PDB entry 8H00 | electron microscopy, 3.41 A resolution | chains F and G of the 9 polymer chains in the assembly

== Chain F ==
Protein: rabbit monoclonal antibody 1H1 Fab light chain
Organism: Oryctolagus cuniculus
Notes: antibody fragment or engineered binder
Amino-acid sequence (111 residues; numbered 1 to 111; the number before each row is that of its first residue):
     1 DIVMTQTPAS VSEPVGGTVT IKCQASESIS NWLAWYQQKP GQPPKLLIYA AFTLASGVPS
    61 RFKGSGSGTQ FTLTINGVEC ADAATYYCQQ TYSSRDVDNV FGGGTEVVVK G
Cystine bridges: Cys23-Cys88

== Chain G ==
Protein: rabbit monoclonal antibody 1H1 Fab heavy chain
Organism: Oryctolagus cuniculus
Notes: antibody fragment or engineered binder
Amino-acid sequence (122 residues; each row starts with the number of its first residue):
     1 QSLEESGGDL VKPGASLTLT CTASGFSFSS GYDMCWVRQA PGKGLEWIAC IGTGSSGNIY
    61 YASWAKGRFT ISKTSSTTVT LQMTSLTAAD TATYFCARDD ADYAGPDYFN LWGPGTLVTV
   121 SS
Cystine bridges: Cys21-Cys96, Cys35-Cys50

== Interface between chain F and chain G ==
Contacting residue pairs (42; chain F residue first):
  Leu33(F) - Tyr108(G)
  Ala34(F) - Tyr108(G)  hydrophobic
  Tyr36(F) - Tyr108(G)
  Tyr36(F) - Phe109(G)  hydrogen bond (side chain-backbone)
  Gln38(F) - Gln39(G)  hydrogen bond
  Gln38(F) - Leu45(G)
  Pro43(F) - Phe95(G)  hydrophobic
  Pro43(F) - Trp112(G)  hydrophobic
  Pro43(F) - Gly113(G)
  Pro43(F) - Pro114(G)
  Pro44(F) - Leu45(G)  hydrophobic
  Pro44(F) - Trp112(G)
  Tyr49(F) - Tyr108(G)  hydrophobic
  Ala50(F) - Tyr108(G)
  Tyr87(F) - Gly44(G)
  Tyr87(F) - Leu45(G)
  Gln89(F) - Pro106(G)  hydrogen bond (side chain-backbone)
  Gln89(F) - Asp107(G)  hydrogen bond (side chain-backbone)
  Gln89(F) - Tyr108(G)
  Thr91(F) - Pro106(G)
  Thr91(F) - Asp107(G)  hydrogen bond
  Thr91(F) - Tyr108(G)
  Ser94(F) - Trp47(G)
  Ser94(F) - Tyr60(G)
  Ser94(F) - Gly105(G)
  Ser94(F) - Pro106(G)
  Arg95(F) - Tyr60(G)
  Arg95(F) - Tyr61(G)
  Val97(F) - Trp47(G)
  Val97(F) - Ala62(G)
  Val97(F) - Ser63(G)
  Asp98(F) - Trp47(G)
  Asp98(F) - Ala62(G)
  Asp98(F) - Ser63(G)
  Asp98(F) - Trp64(G)  hydrogen bond (backbone-side chain)
  Asn99(F) - Leu45(G)  hydrogen bond (side chain-backbone)
  Asn99(F) - Glu46(G)
  Asn99(F) - Trp47(G)  hydrogen bond (side chain-backbone)
  Val100(F) - Trp47(G)  hydrophobic
  Phe101(F) - Val37(G)  hydrophobic
  Phe101(F) - Leu45(G)
  Phe101(F) - Phe109(G)  hydrophobic
Interface residues without a listed pair, chain F (20 interface residues in all): Trp32, Leu46
Interface residues without a listed pair, chain G (22 interface residues in all): Lys43, Tyr103

== Summary ==
20 residues of chain F and 22 residues of chain G are in contact; the contacts include 8 hydrogen bonds. Polar
pairs include Tyr36(F)-Phe109(G), Gln38(F)-Gln39(G) and Gln89(F)-Pro106(G).
Here chain F is rabbit monoclonal antibody 1H1 Fab light chain and chain G is rabbit monoclonal antibody 1H1
Fab heavy chain, both from Oryctolagus cuniculus. Entry 8H00 (SARS-CoV-2 Omicron BA.1 Spike glycoprotein in
complex with rabbit monoclonal antibody 1H1 Fab in the class ...) was determined by electron microscopy (same
publication as 8H01 and 8ITU).
